Entry 4ZU3 (X-ray diffraction, 2.20 A resolution); this record covers chains C and D of the 4 polymer chains in the assembly.

# Chain C (and D)
Molecule: Halohydrin epoxidase B
From: Corynebacterium sp
Notes: chain D of this document is another copy of the same molecule, construct and numbering; everything in this record applies to it too
Reference sequence: Q46347 (Q46347_CORSP); residues 3-227 here correspond to UniProt positions 11-235 (UniProt number = residue number + 8)
Chain sequence (227 residues; each row starts with the number of its first residue):
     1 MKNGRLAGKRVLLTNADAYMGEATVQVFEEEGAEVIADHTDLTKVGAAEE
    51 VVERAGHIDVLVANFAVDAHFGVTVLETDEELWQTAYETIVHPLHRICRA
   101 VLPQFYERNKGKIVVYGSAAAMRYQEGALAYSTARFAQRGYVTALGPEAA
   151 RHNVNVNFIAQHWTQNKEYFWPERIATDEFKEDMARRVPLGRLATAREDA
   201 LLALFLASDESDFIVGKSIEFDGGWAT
Not modelled in the structure: 1-3
Sequence notes: initiating methionine (1); expression tag (2)
Residues lining bound ligands: 3-hydroxypentanedinitrile (4SD): Tyr-19, Phe-71, Gly-117, Ser-118, Gln-125, Tyr-131, Gln-161, His-162, Trp-163, Thr-164, Asn-166, Tyr-169, Phe-170

# Chain C / chain D interface
Pairs across the interface (73):
  Arg-5(C) / Arg-5(D)
  Arg-5(C) / Glu-210(D)  salt bridge
  Thr-143(C) / Thr-227(D)
  Pro-147(C) / Pro-189(D)
  Pro-147(C) / Thr-227(D)
  Ala-150(C) / Pro-189(D)
  Ala-150(C) / Leu-190(D)
  Arg-151(C) / Ala-185(D)  hydrogen bond (side chain-backbone)
  Arg-151(C) / Arg-186(D)
  Arg-151(C) / Val-188(D)  hydrogen bond (side chain-backbone)
  Arg-151(C) / Pro-189(D)  hydrogen bond (side chain-backbone)
  Asn-153(C) / Leu-190(D)
  His-162(C) / Phe-213(D)
  Trp-163(C) / Phe-213(D)
  Thr-164(C) / Phe-213(D)
  Ala-185(C) / Arg-151(D)  hydrogen bond (backbone-side chain)
  Val-188(C) / Arg-151(D)  hydrogen bond (backbone-side chain)
  Pro-189(C) / Pro-147(D)
  Pro-189(C) / Ala-150(D)
  Pro-189(C) / Arg-151(D)  hydrogen bond (backbone-side chain)
  Leu-190(C) / Ala-150(D)
  Leu-190(C) / Asn-153(D)
  Leu-190(C) / Asp-212(D)
  Leu-190(C) / Phe-213(D)  hydrophobic
  Gly-191(C) / Arg-151(D)
  Arg-192(C) / Asp-212(D)
  Arg-192(C) / Phe-213(D)
  Leu-193(C) / Phe-213(D)
  Ala-194(C) / Phe-213(D)  hydrophobic
  Glu-198(C) / Asp-212(D)
  Leu-201(C) / Phe-205(D)
  Leu-202(C) / Phe-205(D)  hydrophobic
  Phe-205(C) / Leu-201(D)
  Phe-205(C) / Leu-202(D)  hydrophobic
  Glu-210(C) / Arg-5(D)  salt bridge
  Glu-210(C) / Leu-201(D)
  Asp-212(C) / Leu-190(D)
  Asp-212(C) / Arg-192(D)
  Asp-212(C) / Glu-198(D)
  Phe-213(C) / His-162(D)
  Phe-213(C) / Trp-163(D)
  Phe-213(C) / Thr-164(D)
  Phe-213(C) / Leu-190(D)  hydrophobic
  Phe-213(C) / Arg-192(D)
  Phe-213(C) / Leu-193(D)
  Phe-213(C) / Ala-194(D)
  Phe-213(C) / Phe-221(D)
  Phe-213(C) / Asp-222(D)
  Phe-213(C) / Gly-223(D)  hydrogen bond (backbone-backbone)
  Val-215(C) / Gly-223(D)
  Val-215(C) / Gly-224(D)
  Val-215(C) / Thr-227(D)  hydrogen bond (backbone-side chain)
  Gly-216(C) / Thr-227(D)
  Lys-217(C) / Glu-220(D)  salt bridge
  Lys-217(C) / Asp-222(D)  salt bridge
  Lys-217(C) / Ala-226(D)
  Lys-217(C) / Thr-227(D)  hydrogen bond
  Ile-219(C) / Ile-219(D)  hydrophobic
  Glu-220(C) / Ile-214(D)
  Glu-220(C) / Lys-217(D)  salt bridge
  Phe-221(C) / Phe-213(D)
  Phe-221(C) / Ile-214(D)  hydrophobic
  Asp-222(C) / Phe-213(D)
  Asp-222(C) / Lys-217(D)  salt bridge
  Gly-223(C) / Phe-213(D)  hydrogen bond (backbone-backbone)
  Gly-223(C) / Val-215(D)
  Gly-224(C) / Val-215(D)
  Ala-226(C) / Lys-217(D)
  Thr-227(C) / Thr-143(D)
  Thr-227(C) / Pro-147(D)
  Thr-227(C) / Val-215(D)  hydrogen bond (side chain-backbone)
  Thr-227(C) / Gly-216(D)
  Thr-227(C) / Lys-217(D)  hydrogen bond
Also at the interface, not in a pair above, chain C (36 interface residues in all): Arg-186
Also at the interface, not in a pair above, chain D (37 interface residues in all): Gly-191

# Summary
36 residues of chain C and 37 residues of chain D are in contact, with 12 hydrogen bonds and 6 salt bridges.
Polar contacts include Arg-5(C)/Glu-210(D), Lys-217(C)/Glu-220(D) and Lys-217(C)/Asp-222(D). Ligands of chain
C: 3-hydroxypentanedinitrile.
Chain C and chain D are both Halohydrin epoxidase B (Corynebacterium sp); the structure, Halohydrin
hydrogen-halide-lyases, HheB, was determined by X-ray diffraction, deposited together with 4Z9F and 4ZD6.
